Entry 4EDB (X-ray diffraction, 2.50 A resolution); this record covers chains A and F of the 6 polymer chains in the assembly.

Chain A:
Name: Hemagglutinin
Source organism: Influenza A virus
Notes: fragment: ha1 subunit
UniProt: A7LI25 (A7LI25_9INFA); residues 1-326 here correspond to UniProt positions 18-343 (UniProt number = residue number + 17)
Amino-acid sequence (330 residues; each row starts with the number of its first residue; numbers below 1 keep their minus sign (Ala-3 is residue -3)):
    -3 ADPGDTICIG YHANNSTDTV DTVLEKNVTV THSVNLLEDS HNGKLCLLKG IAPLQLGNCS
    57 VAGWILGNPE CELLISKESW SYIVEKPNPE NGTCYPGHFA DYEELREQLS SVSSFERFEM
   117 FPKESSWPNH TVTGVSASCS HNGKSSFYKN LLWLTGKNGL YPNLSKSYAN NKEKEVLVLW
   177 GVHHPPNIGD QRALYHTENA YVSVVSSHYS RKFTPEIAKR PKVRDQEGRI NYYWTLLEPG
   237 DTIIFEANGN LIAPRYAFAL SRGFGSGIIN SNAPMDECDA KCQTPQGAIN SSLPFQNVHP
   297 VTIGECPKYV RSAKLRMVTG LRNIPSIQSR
Unresolved in the structure: -3 to 0, 324-326
Differences from the reference sequence: expression tag (-3 to 0)
Cystine bridges: Cys42-Cys274, Cys55-Cys67, Cys90-Cys135, Cys278-Cys302

Chain F:
Name: Hemagglutinin
Source organism: Influenza A virus
Notes: fragment: ha2 subunit
UniProt: A7LI25 (A7LI25_9INFA); residues 1-176 here correspond to UniProt positions 344-519 (UniProt number = residue number + 343)
Amino-acid sequence (182 residues; each row starts with the number of its first residue):
     1 GLFGAIAGFI EGGWTGMVDG WYGYHHQNEQ GSGYAADQKS TQNAINGITN KVNSVIEKMN
    61 TQFTAVGKEF NKLERRMENL NKKVDDGFID IWTYNAELLV LLENERTLDF HDSNVKNLYE
   121 KVKSQLKNNA KEIGNGCFEF YHKCNDECME SVKNGTYDYP KYSEESKLNR EKIDGVRSLV
   181 PR
Unresolved in the structure: 161-182
Differences from the reference sequence: expression tag (177-182)
Cystine bridges: Cys144-Cys148

How chain A and chain F interact:
Residue-residue contacts (12; chain A residue first):
  Asp97(A) with Leu73(F)
  Glu99(A) with Arg76(F)
  Glu100(A) with Leu73(F); Arg76(F), salt bridge
  Glu103(A) with Arg75(F); Arg76(F)
  Gln104(A) with Arg75(F)
  Gly259(A) with Arg75(F), hydrogen bond (backbone-side chain)
  Phe260(A) with Arg75(F); Lys82(F)
  Gly261(A) with Asn79(F)
  Phe291(A) with Tyr94(F)
Interface residues without a listed pair, chain A (12 interface residues in all): Trp230, Arg258, Lys304
Interface residues without a listed pair, chain F (8 interface residues in all): Lys72, Asp90

Overview:
Chain A and chain F form an interface of 12 and 8 residues respectively, with 1 hydrogen bond and 1 salt
bridge. Polar contacts include Glu100(A)-Arg76(F) and Gly259(A)-Arg75(F).
Here chain A is Hemagglutinin and chain F is Hemagglutinin, both from Influenza A virus. Entry 4EDB
(Structures of monomeric hemagglutinin and its complex with an Fab fragment of a neutralizing antibody that
...) was determined by X-ray diffraction, deposited together with 4EDA.
